Entry 7PAL (electron microscopy, 4.70 A resolution (low resolution: residue-level contacts below are approximate; hydrogen-bond / salt-bridge calls are withheld)); this record covers chains p and 3 of the 56 polymer chains in the assembly.

== Chain p ==
Molecule: 50S ribosomal protein L20
From: Mycoplasmoides pneumoniae M129
UniProt: P78023 (RL20_MYCPN); residues 1-127 here = UniProt positions 1-127
Sequence (127 residues; row label = number of the first residue in the row):
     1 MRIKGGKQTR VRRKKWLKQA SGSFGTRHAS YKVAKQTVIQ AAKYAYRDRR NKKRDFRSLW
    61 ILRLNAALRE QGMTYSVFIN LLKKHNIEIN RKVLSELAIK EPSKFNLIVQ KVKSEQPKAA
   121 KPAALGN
Disordered / not traced: 115-127

== Chain 3 ==
Molecule: 23S ribosomal RNA
From: Mycoplasma pneumoniae M129
Sequence (2907 nucleotides; numbered 1 to 2907; the number before each row is that of its first residue):
     1 UACAAUAAGU UACUAAGGGC UUAUGGUGGA UGCCUUGGCA CUAAUAGGCG AUGAAGGACG
    61 UGUUAACCUG CGAUAAGCUU CGGGUAGGUG GUAAGAACCU CAGAUCCGGA GAUUUCCGAA
   121 UGGAGCAAUC CGGUAGUUGG AAACAGCUAU CAUUAAUUGA UGAAUAAAUA GUCAAUUAAA
   181 GCAAUACGUG GUGAAGUGAA ACAUCUCAGU AGCCACAGGA AAAGAAAACG AAUGUGAUUC
   241 CGUGUGUAGU GGCGAGCGAA AGCGGAACAG GCCAAACUUA UCAUUAGAUA GGGGUUGUAG
   301 GGCUUGCAAU GUGGACUUGA AAACGAUAGA AGAAGCUGUU GGAAAGCAGC GCGCAAAAGG
   361 GUGAUAGCCC CGUAUUUGAA AUUGUUUUCA UACCUAGCGA GAUCCCUGAG UAGCUCGGAA
   421 AACGUUAUUU UGAGUGAAUC UGCCCAGACC AUUGGGUAAG CCUAAAUACU AAUUAGUGAC
   481 CGAUAGCGAA ACAGUACCGU GAGGGAAAGG UGAAAAGAAC CCAGAGAUGG GAGUGAAAUA
   541 GAUUCUGAAA CCAUAUGCCU ACAACGUGUC AGAGCACAUU AAUGUGUGAU GGCGUGCGUU
   601 UUGAAGUAUG AGCCGGCGAG UUAUGAUAGC AAGCGUUAGU UAACCAGGAG AUGGGGAGCU
   661 GUAGCGAAAG CGAGUUUUAA AAGAGCGUUU GUUUGUUAUU AUAGACCCGA AACGGGUUGA
   721 GCUAGUCAUG AGCAGGUUGA AGGUUGAGUA ACAUCAACUG GAGGACCGAA CCGACUCUCG
   781 UUGAAACGAU AGCGGAUGAC UUGUGAUUAG GGGUGAAAUU CCAAUCGAAA UCCGUGAUAG
   841 CUGGUUCUCG UCGAAAUAGC UUUAAGGCUA GCGUGAGAUC ACAAAUAAGU GGAGGUAAAG
   901 CUACUGAAUG UAUGAUGGCG CCACCUAGGC GUACUGAAUA CAAUUAAACU CUGAAUGCCA
   961 UUUAUUUUAU UCUCGCAGUC AGACAGUGGG GGAUAAGCUU CAUUGUCAAG AGGGGAAGAG
  1021 CCCAGAUCAU UAAAUAAGGU CCCCAAAAUA UACUAAGUGG AAAAGGAUGU GAAAGUGCUA
  1081 AAACAGCAAG GAUGUUGGCU UAGAAGCAGC CAUCGUUUAA AGAGUGCGUA ACAGCUCACU
  1141 UGUCGAGUGU UUUUGCGCCG AAGAUGUAAC GGGGCUAAGU AUAUUACCGA AUUUAUGGAU
  1201 AAGAUUUAUA UCUUGUGGUA GACGAGCGUU GUAUUGGAGU UGAAGUCAAA GCGUGAGCAU
  1261 UGGUGGAUCC AAUACAAGUG AGAAUGCCGG CAUGAGUAAC GCUUGGGAGU GAGAAUCUCC
  1321 CAAACCGAUU GACUAAGGUU UCCUGGACCA GGGUCGUCCU UCCAGGGUUA GUCUGGACCU
  1381 AAGCUGAGGC UGAAAAGCGU AGGCGAUGGA CAACAGGUUA AUAUUCCUGU ACUUACAGUU
  1441 AGACUGAUGG AGUGACAAAG AAGGUUUUCC ACCCCCAUAA UUGGAUUUGG GGAUAAAUCA
  1501 UAAGGUGGUA CAAUAGGCAA AUCCGUUGUG CAUAACAUUG AGUGAUGAUG UCGAGUGAAU
  1561 GAGUGAUCAA GUAGCGAAGG UGGUAUUAAU CAUGCUUUCA AGAAAAGCUU CUAGGGUUAA
  1621 UCUAGCUGUA ACCAGUACCG AGAACGAACA CACGUAGUCA AGGAGAGGAU CCUAAGGUUA
  1681 GCGAGUGAAC UAUAGCCAAG GAACUCUGCA AAUUAACCCC GUAAGUUAGC GAGAAGGGGU
  1741 GCUUAUGUAA AAGUAAGCCG CAGUGAAGAA CGAGGGGGGA CUGUUUAACU AAAACACAAC
  1801 UCUAUGCCAA ACCGUAAGGU GAUGUAUAUG GGGUGACACC UGCCCAGUGC UGGAAGGUUA
  1861 AAGAAGGAGG UUAGCGCAAG CGAAGCUUUU AACUGAAGCC CCAGUGAACG GCGGCCGUAA
  1921 CUAUAACGGU CCUAAGGUAG CGAAAUUCCU AGUCGGGUAA AUUCCGUCCC GCUUGAAUGG
  1981 UGUAACCAUC UCUUGACUGU CUCGGCUAUA GACUCGGUGA AAUCCAGGUA CGGGUGAAGA
  2041 CACCCGUUAG GCGCAACGGG ACGGAAAGAC CCCGUGAAGC UUUACUGUAG CUUAAUAUUG
  2101 AUCAGGACAU UAUCAUGUAG AGAAUAGGUA GGAGCAAUCG AUGCAAGUUC GCUAGGACUU
  2161 GUUGAUGCGA AAGGUGGAAU ACUACCCUUG GUUGUGUGCU GUUCUAAUUG GUAACUGUUA
  2221 UCCAGUUUCA AGACAGUGUU AGGUGGGCAG UUUGACUGGG GCGGUCGCCU CCUAAAAGGU
  2281 AACGGAGGCG UACAAAGGUA CCUUCAGUAC GGUUGGAAAU CGUAUGUAGA GUGUAAUGGU
  2341 GUAAGGGUGC UUGACUGUGA GACAUACAGG UCGAACAGGU GAGAAAUCAG GUCAUAGUGA
  2401 UCCGGUGGUC CAGUAUGGAA UGGCCAUCGC UCAACGGAUA AAAGCUACUC CGGGGAUAAC
  2461 AGGCUGAUAC UGCCCAAGAG UUCAUAUCGA CGGCAGUGUU UGGCACCUCG AUGUCGACUC
  2521 AUCUCAUCCU CGAGCUGAAG CAGGUUCGAA GGGUUCGGCU GUUCGCCGAU UAAAGAGAUA
  2581 CGUGAGUUGG GUUCAAACCG UCGUGAGACA GGUUGGUCCC UAUCUAUUGU GCCCGUAGGA
  2641 AGAUUGAAGA GUGUUGCUUC UAGUACGAGA GGACCGAAGC GAGGACACCU CUUAUGCUCC
  2701 AGUUGUAGCG CCAGCUGCAC CGCUGGGUAG UAACGUGUCU AUUAGAUAAA CGCUGAAAGC
  2761 AUCUAAGUGU GAAACUAUCU CAAAGAUUAA UCUUCCCAUU UCGCAAGAAA GUAAGAGCCG
  2821 UCAAAGACGA UGACGUUGAU AGGUUACAGG UGUAAGCAUA GUGAUAUGUU GAGCUGAGUA
  2881 AUACUAAUUG CUCGAGGACU UAUUGGA
Disordered / not traced: 1-7, 923-927, 1560-1569, 2901-2907

== How chain p and chain 3 interact ==
Pairs across the interface (126; chain p residue first):
  Met1(p) - A479(3)
  Met1(p) - C480(3)
  Met1(p) - C481(3)
  Met1(p) - U1230(3)
  Met1(p) - G1231(3)
  Met1(p) - G1278(3)
  Arg2(p) - C481(3)
  Arg2(p) - G482(3)
  Arg2(p) - A485(3)
  Arg2(p) - G1278(3)
  Ile3(p) - U1229(3)
  Ile3(p) - U1230(3)
  Ile3(p) - U1279(3)
  Lys4(p) - G32(3)
  Lys4(p) - G482(3)
  Lys4(p) - C617(3)
  Gly5(p) - C617(3)
  Lys7(p) - C1258(3)
  Gln8(p) - G1228(3)
  Gln8(p) - U1229(3)
  Gln8(p) - A1281(3)
  Thr9(p) - G616(3)
  Thr9(p) - A1281(3)
  Arg10(p) - A548(3)
  Arg10(p) - G615(3)
  Arg10(p) - G616(3)
  Arg10(p) - U1246(3)
  Arg12(p) - C847(3)
  Arg12(p) - G1257(3)
  Arg12(p) - G1282(3)
  Arg13(p) - G615(3)
  Arg13(p) - G616(3)
  Lys14(p) - C1247(3)
  Lys14(p) - A1248(3)
  Lys15(p) - A1256(3)
  Lys15(p) - G1257(3)
  Lys18(p) - A1249(3)
  Gly22(p) - C20(3)
  Gly22(p) - U21(3)
  Gly22(p) - U587(3)
  Ser23(p) - C20(3)
  Ser23(p) - G568(3)
  Phe24(p) - G19(3)
  Phe24(p) - U567(3)
  Phe24(p) - G568(3)
  Phe24(p) - G2028(3)
  Gly25(p) - C20(3)
  Thr26(p) - C551(3)
  Thr26(p) - A2026(3)
  Thr26(p) - G2027(3)
  Arg27(p) - U567(3)
  Arg27(p) - G568(3)
  Arg27(p) - A2026(3)
  His28(p) - C20(3)
  His28(p) - U21(3)
  Ala29(p) - A550(3)
  Ser30(p) - C613(3)
  Ser30(p) - C614(3)
  Tyr31(p) - C614(3)
  Tyr31(p) - G1282(3)
  Lys32(p) - C613(3)
  Lys32(p) - C614(3)
  Lys32(p) - G1282(3)
  Val33(p) - A2026(3)
  Lys35(p) - G1282(3)
  Gln36(p) - G596(3)
  Gln36(p) - C597(3)
  Gln36(p) - G1282(3)
  Gln40(p) - G566(3)
  Gln40(p) - U567(3)
  Ala41(p) - G568(3)
  Ala41(p) - U569(3)
  Tyr44(p) - U567(3)
  Tyr44(p) - G568(3)
  Tyr44(p) - U569(3)
  Tyr44(p) - G594(3)
  Ala45(p) - U569(3)
  Tyr46(p) - A1026(3)
  Tyr46(p) - C1028(3)
  Tyr46(p) - A1191(3)
  Asp48(p) - U569(3)
  Asp48(p) - C570(3)
  Asp48(p) - G592(3)
  Arg49(p) - A1029(3)
  Arg49(p) - U1030(3)
  Arg50(p) - C1028(3)
  Arg50(p) - A1029(3)
  Arg50(p) - A1191(3)
  Asn51(p) - C593(3)
  Lys52(p) - C570(3)
  Lys52(p) - A571(3)
  Lys52(p) - U1030(3)
  Lys52(p) - U1031(3)
  Lys53(p) - U1031(3)
  Arg54(p) - A1190(3)
  Asp55(p) - G592(3)
  Phe56(p) - A571(3)
  Phe56(p) - U1031(3)
  Arg57(p) - A1033(3)
  Arg57(p) - A1034(3)
  Arg57(p) - G1189(3)
  Ser58(p) - A1045(3)
  Trp60(p) - U1031(3)
  Trp60(p) - A1032(3)
  Ile61(p) - A1045(3)
  Ile61(p) - A1046(3)
  Leu62(p) - A1045(3)
  Asn65(p) - A1046(3)
  Arg69(p) - A1047(3)
  Arg69(p) - A1048(3)
  Thr74(p) - A1047(3)
  Tyr75(p) - A1047(3)
  Tyr75(p) - C1187(3)
  Tyr75(p) - C1188(3)
  Ser76(p) - A1047(3)
  Ser76(p) - A1186(3)
  Ser76(p) - C1187(3)
  Asn80(p) - A1186(3)
  Lys83(p) - U1035(3)
  Lys83(p) - C1187(3)
  Lys84(p) - U1185(3)
  Lys84(p) - A1186(3)
  Arg91(p) - A1032(3)
  Arg91(p) - A1033(3)
  Lys92(p) - A1033(3)
  Val93(p) - A1032(3)
Other interface residues (no listed pair), chain p (63 interface residues in all): Gly6, Val11, Ser21, Arg47, Ile79
Other interface residues (no listed pair), chain 3 (78 interface residues in all): U31, C33, A549, A611, G1012, G1013, G1245, A1250, A1276, A1277

== Summary ==
63 residues of chain p face 78 of chain 3 across their interface.
Chain p is 50S ribosomal protein L20 (Mycoplasmoides pneumoniae M129) and chain 3 is 23S ribosomal RNA
(Mycoplasma pneumoniae M129); the structure, 70S ribosome with A- and P-site tRNAs in Mycoplasma pneumoniae
cells, was determined by electron microscopy, deposited together with 7OOC, 7OOD, 7P6Z, 7PAH, 7PAI, 7PAJ and
23 further entries.
